Entry 3J8F (electron microscopy, 3.70 A resolution); this record covers chains 2 and 3 of the 5 polymer chains in the assembly.

== Chain 2 ==
Name: Capsid protein VP2
Source organism: Human poliovirus 1 Mahoney
UniProtKB: P03300 (POLG_POL1M); residues 1-272 here correspond to UniProt positions 70-341 (UniProt number = residue number + 69)
Amino-acid sequence (272 residues; numbered 1 to 272; the number before each row is that of its first residue):
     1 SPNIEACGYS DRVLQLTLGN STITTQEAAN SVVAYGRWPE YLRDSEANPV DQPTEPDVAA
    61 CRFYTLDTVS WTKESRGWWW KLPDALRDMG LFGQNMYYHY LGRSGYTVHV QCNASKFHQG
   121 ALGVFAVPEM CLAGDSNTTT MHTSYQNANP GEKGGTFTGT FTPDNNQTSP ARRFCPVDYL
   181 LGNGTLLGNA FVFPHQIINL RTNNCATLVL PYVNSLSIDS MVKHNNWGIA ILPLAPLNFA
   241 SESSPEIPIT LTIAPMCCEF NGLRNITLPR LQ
Disordered / not traced: 1-5
UniProt features mapped onto this chain:
  - site: Gln-272 (Cleavage)
From the paper describing this entry:
  - conformationally variable residues (loop rearrangement): Thr-140 to Thr-143, Asn-166 to Thr-168, Ala-240 to Ser-243

== Chain 3 ==
Name: Capsid protein VP3
Source organism: Human poliovirus 1 Mahoney
UniProtKB: P03300 (POLG_POL1M); residues 1-238 here correspond to UniProt positions 342-579 (UniProt number = residue number + 341)
Amino-acid sequence (238 residues; each row starts with the number of its first residue):
     1 GLPVMNTPGS NQYLTADNFQ SPCALPEFDV TPPIDIPGEV KNMMELAEID TMIPFDLSAT
    61 KKNTMEMYRV RLSDKPHTDD PILCLSLSPA SDPRLSHTML GEILNYYTHW AGSLKFTFLF
   121 CGSMMATGKL LVSYAPPGAD PPKKRKEAML GTHVIWDIGL QSSCTMVVPW ISNTTYRQTI
   181 DDSFTEGGYI SVFYQTRIVV PLSTPREMDI LGFVSACNDF SVRLLRDTTH IEQKALAQ
Disordered / not traced: 236-238
Construct notes: conflict Ser-123 (Phe464 in P03300)
UniProt features mapped onto this chain:
  - site: Gln-238 (Cleavage)

== Chain 2 / chain 3 interface ==
Contacting residue pairs (63):
  Arg-12(2) / Leu-160(3)
  Tyr-35(2) / Pro-37(3)
  Tyr-35(2) / Gly-38(3)
  Arg-37(2) / Asp-35(3)  salt bridge
  Arg-37(2) / Pro-37(3)
  Arg-43(2) / Asp-35(3)  salt bridge
  Glu-46(2) / Ile-34(3)
  Glu-46(2) / Asp-35(3)  hydrogen bond (side chain-backbone)
  Lys-116(2) / Ser-123(3)
  Lys-116(2) / Met-124(3)  hydrogen bond (backbone-backbone)
  Lys-116(2) / Met-125(3)
  Phe-117(2) / Met-125(3)  hydrophobic
  Phe-117(2) / Ser-203(3)
  Phe-117(2) / Thr-204(3)
  Phe-117(2) / Pro-205(3)
  His-118(2) / Ser-123(3)
  Gln-119(2) / Gly-122(3)
  Gln-119(2) / Ser-123(3)  hydrogen bond (side chain-backbone)
  Gln-119(2) / Pro-205(3)
  Gln-119(2) / Glu-207(3)
  Gln-119(2) / Met-208(3)
  Asp-178(2) / Met-65(3)
  Tyr-179(2) / Asn-63(3)
  Leu-186(2) / Tyr-68(3)
  Leu-186(2) / His-97(3)
  Leu-187(2) / Met-65(3)  hydrophobic
  Leu-187(2) / Tyr-68(3)
  Gly-188(2) / Thr-51(3)
  Gly-188(2) / Met-52(3)  hydrogen bond (backbone-backbone)
  Gly-188(2) / Tyr-68(3)  hydrogen bond (backbone-side chain)
  Asn-189(2) / Thr-51(3)
  Asn-189(2) / His-97(3)
  Asn-189(2) / Met-99(3)  hydrogen bond (side chain-backbone)
  Phe-191(2) / Ile-49(3)
  Phe-191(2) / Asp-50(3)
  Phe-191(2) / Met-52(3)  hydrophobic
  Phe-191(2) / Phe-213(3)  hydrophobic
  Val-192(2) / Thr-51(3)
  Val-192(2) / Met-99(3)  hydrophobic
  Ile-197(2) / Leu-119(3)  hydrophobic
  Ile-197(2) / Phe-213(3)  hydrophobic
  Asn-199(2) / Leu-119(3)
  Asn-199(2) / Phe-120(3)  hydrogen bond (side chain-backbone)
  Asn-199(2) / Cys-121(3)
  Arg-201(2) / Phe-120(3)
  Arg-201(2) / Gly-122(3)  hydrogen bond (side chain-backbone)
  Arg-201(2) / Ser-123(3)  hydrogen bond (side chain-backbone)
  Arg-201(2) / Met-124(3)
  Arg-201(2) / Ala-126(3)
  Arg-201(2) / Gly-159(3)
  Thr-202(2) / Ser-162(3)
  Tyr-212(2) / Pro-37(3)
  Val-213(2) / Pro-37(3)  hydrophobic
  Ser-217(2) / Ile-34(3)
  Pro-233(2) / Met-65(3)
  Pro-233(2) / Arg-69(3)  hydrogen bond (backbone-side chain)
  Leu-234(2) / Met-52(3)  hydrophobic
  Leu-234(2) / Arg-69(3)  hydrogen bond (backbone-side chain)
  Leu-234(2) / Leu-211(3)  hydrophobic
  Ala-235(2) / Cys-121(3)  hydrophobic
  Pro-236(2) / Arg-69(3)
  Asn-238(2) / Pro-205(3)
  Phe-239(2) / Pro-205(3)
Other interface residues (no listed pair), chain 2 (35 interface residues in all): Arg-76, Ala-121, Pro-211, Asn-214, Ser-215
Other interface residues (no listed pair), chain 3 (40 interface residues in all): Pro-33, Ile-36, Thr-64, Thr-98, Ile-158, Pro-201, Leu-202, Asp-209

== In short ==
35 residues of chain 2 and 40 residues of chain 3 are in contact, with 11 hydrogen bonds and 2 salt bridges.
Polar pairs include Arg-37(2)/Asp-35(3), Arg-43(2)/Asp-35(3) and Glu-46(2)/Asp-35(3). The paper reports
conformational variability at Thr-140(2), Asn-166(2) and Ala-240(2).
Here chain 2 is Capsid protein VP2 and chain 3 is Capsid protein VP3, both from Human poliovirus 1 Mahoney.
Entry 3J8F (Cryo-EM reconstruction of poliovirus-receptor complex) was determined by electron microscopy
together with 3J9F from the same study.
